7MTD - chains A and C of the 3 polymer chains in the assembly; structure by electron microscopy, 3.50 A resolution.

# Chain A (and C)
Protein: Spike glycoprotein
Source organism: Severe acute respiratory syndrome coronavirus 2
Notes: chain C of this document is another copy of the same molecule, construct and numbering; everything in this record applies to it too
Reference sequence: P0DTC2 (SPIKE_SARS2); residues 14-1211 here = UniProt positions 14-1211
Amino-acid sequence (1281 residues; each row starts with the number of its first residue; numbers below 1 keep their minus sign (Met-18 is residue -18)):
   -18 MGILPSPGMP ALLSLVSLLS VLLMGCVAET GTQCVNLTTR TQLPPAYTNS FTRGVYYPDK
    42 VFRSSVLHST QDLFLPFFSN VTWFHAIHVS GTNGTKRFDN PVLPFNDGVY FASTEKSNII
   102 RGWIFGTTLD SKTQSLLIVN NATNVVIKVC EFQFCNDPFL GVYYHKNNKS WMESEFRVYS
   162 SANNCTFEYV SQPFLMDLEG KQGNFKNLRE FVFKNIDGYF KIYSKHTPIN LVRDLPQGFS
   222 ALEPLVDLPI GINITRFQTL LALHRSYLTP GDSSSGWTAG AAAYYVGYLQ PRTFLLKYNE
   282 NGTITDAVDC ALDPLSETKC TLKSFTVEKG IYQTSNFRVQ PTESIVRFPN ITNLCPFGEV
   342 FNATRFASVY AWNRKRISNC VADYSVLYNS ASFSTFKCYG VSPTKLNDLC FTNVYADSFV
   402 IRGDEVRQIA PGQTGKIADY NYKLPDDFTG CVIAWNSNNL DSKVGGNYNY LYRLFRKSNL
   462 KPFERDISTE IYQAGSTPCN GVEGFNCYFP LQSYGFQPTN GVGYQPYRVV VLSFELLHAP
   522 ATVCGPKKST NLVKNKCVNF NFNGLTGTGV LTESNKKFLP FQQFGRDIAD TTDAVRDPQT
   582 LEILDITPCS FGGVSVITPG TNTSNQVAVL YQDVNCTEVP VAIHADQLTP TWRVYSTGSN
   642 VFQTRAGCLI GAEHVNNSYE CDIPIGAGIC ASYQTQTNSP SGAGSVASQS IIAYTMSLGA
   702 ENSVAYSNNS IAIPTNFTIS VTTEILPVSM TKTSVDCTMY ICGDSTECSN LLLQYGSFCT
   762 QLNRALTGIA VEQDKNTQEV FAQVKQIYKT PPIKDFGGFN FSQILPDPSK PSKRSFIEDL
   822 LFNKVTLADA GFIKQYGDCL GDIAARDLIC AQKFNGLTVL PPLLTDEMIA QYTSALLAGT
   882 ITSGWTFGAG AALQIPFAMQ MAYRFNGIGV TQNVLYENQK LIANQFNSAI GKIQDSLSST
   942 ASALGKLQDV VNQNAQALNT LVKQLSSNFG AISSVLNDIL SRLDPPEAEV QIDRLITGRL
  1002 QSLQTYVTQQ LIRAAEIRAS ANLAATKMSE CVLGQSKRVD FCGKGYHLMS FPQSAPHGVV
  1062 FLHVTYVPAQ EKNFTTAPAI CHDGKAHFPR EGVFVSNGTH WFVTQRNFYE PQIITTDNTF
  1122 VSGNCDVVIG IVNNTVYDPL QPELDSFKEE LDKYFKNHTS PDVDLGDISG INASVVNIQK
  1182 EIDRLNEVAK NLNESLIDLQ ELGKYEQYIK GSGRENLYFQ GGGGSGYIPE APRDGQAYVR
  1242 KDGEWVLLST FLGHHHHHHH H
Not modelled in the structure: -18 to 26, 67-80, 96-97, 109-114, 122-125, 131-166, 173-188, 210-215, 243-263, 268-269, 330-379, 399-417, 434-509, 518-523, 621-632, 676-689, 828-854, 1144-1262 (chain C: -18 to 26, 66-80, 96-101, 110-114, 122-125, 131-163, 172-187, 210-215, 242-263, 331-376, 401-520, 622-640, 676-689, 828-853, 940-942, 1145-1262)
Sequence notes: expression tag (-18 to 13, 1212-1262); conflict Ser682 (Arg in P0DTC2), Gly683 (Arg in P0DTC2), Gly685 (Arg in P0DTC2), Pro986 (Lys in P0DTC2), Pro987 (Val in P0DTC2)
UniProt features mapped onto this chain:
  - region: Asn280 to Cys301 (Putative superantigen), Arg403 to Asp405 (Integrin-binding motif), Asn448 to Phe456 (Immunodominant HLA epitope recognized by the CD8+), Pro681, Ala684 (Putative superantigen), Ser816 to Tyr837 (Fusion peptide 1), Lys835 to Phe855 (Fusion peptide 2), Asp1163 to Glu1202 (Heptad repeat 2)
  - site: Arg815, Ser816 (Cleavage)
  - glycosylation: Asn17 (N-linked (GlcNAc...) (complex) asparagine), Asn61 (N-linked (GlcNAc...) (hybrid) asparagine), Asn74 (N-linked (GlcNAc...) (complex) asparagine), Asn122 (N-linked (GlcNAc...) (hybrid) asparagine), Asn149 (N-linked (GlcNAc...) (complex) asparagine), Asn165 (N-linked (GlcNAc...) (complex) asparagine), Asn234 (N-linked (GlcNAc...) (high mannose) asparagine), Asn282 (N-linked (GlcNAc...) (complex) asparagine), Thr323 (O-linked (GalNAc) threonine), Ser325 (O-linked (HexNAc...) serine), Asn331 (N-linked (GlcNAc...) (complex) asparagine), Asn343 (N-linked (GlcNAc...) (complex) asparagine), Asn603 (N-linked (GlcNAc...) (hybrid) asparagine), Asn616 (N-linked (GlcNAc...) (complex) asparagine), Asn657 (N-linked (GlcNAc...) (complex) asparagine), Thr676 (O-linked (GlcNAc...) threonine), Thr678 (O-linked (GlcNAc...) threonine), Asn709 (N-linked (GlcNAc...) (high mannose) asparagine), Asn717 (N-linked (GlcNAc...) (hybrid) asparagine), Asn801 (N-linked (GlcNAc...) (hybrid) asparagine) and 6 more in UniProt
Disulfide bonds: Cys291-Cys301, Cys391-Cys525, Cys538-Cys590, Cys617-Cys649, Cys662-Cys671, Cys738-Cys760, Cys743-Cys749, Cys1032-Cys1043, Cys1082-Cys1126
Covalent attachments: N-acetylglucosamine (NAG) linked to Asn282, Asn616, Asn657, Asn709, Asn717, Asn801, Asn1074, Asn1098, Asn1134

# Chain A / chain C interface
Contacting residue pairs (111):
  Lys41(A) with Phe562(C); Gln563(C); Gln564(C), hydrogen bond (backbone-backbone)
  Val42(A) with Phe565(C), hydrophobic; Arg567(C)
  Phe43(A) with Lys558(C); Phe559(C), hydrophobic; Gln563(C); Phe565(C); Gly566(C); Arg567(C), hydrogen bond (backbone-backbone)
  Arg44(A) with Asp571(C), salt bridge
  Tyr200(A) with Asn394(C); Tyr396(C)
  Pro225(A) with Phe562(C)
  Asn282(A) with Lys558(C)
  Asp737(A) with Asn317(C)
  Met740(A) with Arg319(C), hydrogen bond; Phe592(C), hydrophobic
  Asp745(A) with Arg319(C)
  Gln755(A) with Ser968(C); Asn969(C); Phe970(C), hydrogen bond (backbone-backbone); Gly971(C)
  Tyr756(A) with Gln965(C); Phe970(C); Arg995(C)
  Gly757(A) with Gln965(C); Ser968(C)
  Ser758(A) with Gln965(C)
  Gln762(A) with Thr1006(C)
  Lys786(A) with Gly700(C)
  Gln787(A) with Ala701(C); Glu702(C); Asn703(C)
  Ile788(A) with Ala701(C), hydrogen bond (backbone-backbone); Glu702(C); Asn703(C), hydrogen bond (backbone-backbone)
  Tyr789(A) with Asn703(C); Val705(C), hydrophobic
  Lys790(A) with Glu702(C); Asn703(C), hydrogen bond (backbone-backbone); Ser704(C)
  Pro792(A) with Tyr707(C), hydrophobic
  Asp796(A) with Tyr707(C), hydrogen bond (backbone-side chain); Asn709(C)
  Phe797(A) with Tyr707(C)
  Gly857(A) with Phe592(C)
  Thr859(A) with Asp614(C), hydrogen bond
  Pro862(A) with Ala647(C), hydrophobic
  Pro863(A) with Ala668(C), hydrogen bond (backbone-backbone)
  Leu864(A) with Pro665(C), hydrophobic; Ala668(C); Gly669(C), hydrogen bond (backbone-backbone)
  Thr866(A) with Ala668(C)
  Met869(A) with Gly669(C); Met697(C); Leu699(C)
  Gln872(A) with Leu699(C)
  Tyr873(A) with Leu699(C)
  Thr883(A) with Val705(C)
  Trp886(A) with Tyr1047(C)
  Gly889(A) with Asp1041(C)
  Ala890(A) with Tyr1047(C), hydrophobic; Val1068(C)
  Leu894(A) with Ala713(C); Pro715(C); Glu1072(C)
  Gln895(A) with Val705(C); Ala706(C); Ser711(C), hydrogen bond; Ile712(C); Ala713(C); Asn1074(C), hydrogen bond
  Ile896(A) with Tyr707(C)
  Pro897(A) with Asn709(C); Ser711(C)
  Phe898(A) with Tyr707(C)
  Met900(A) with Thr1077(C)
  Tyr904(A) with Gly1093(C); Val1094(C); Arg1107(C)
  Gln913(A) with Phe1089(C); Pro1090(C)
  Asn914(A) with Ser1123(C), hydrogen bond
  Tyr917(A) with Pro1079(C), hydrophobic; Phe1089(C), hydrophobic; Val1128(C); Val1129(C)
  Glu918(A) with Ser1123(C); Gly1124(C); Val1128(C)
  Gln920(A) with Ile1130(C)
  Val963(A) with Ala570(C), hydrophobic
  Asn978(A) with Thr547(C)
  Ser982(A) with Lys386(C)
  Arg983(A) with Gly381(C); Val382(C); Ser383(C), hydrogen bond (backbone-backbone)
  Leu984(A) with Gly381(C); Ser383(C); Lys386(C)
  Asp985(A) with Ser383(C), hydrogen bond
  Leu1012(A) with Gln1010(C)
  Arg1019(A) with Glu1017(C), salt bridge
  Ser1030(A) with Val1040(C)
  Glu1031(A) with Arg1039(C), salt bridge; Val1040(C)
  Leu1034(A) with Val1040(C); Asp1041(C)
  Arg1039(A) with Arg1039(C)
Other interface residues (no listed pair), chain A (84 interface residues in all): Tyr38, Asp40, Val47, Glu224, Gly283, Thr284, Phe759, Arg765, Thr768, Phe855, Val860, Leu861, Leu865, Ser884, Gly891, Ala892, Ala893, Leu981, Asp994, Gln1005, Thr1009, Thr1027, Gly1035, Glu1111
Other interface residues (no listed pair), chain C (88 interface residues in all): Gln314, Leu390, Leu560, Asp568, Ile569, Gln613, Ile666, Gly667, Thr696, Asn710, Gln957, Thr961, Gln1002, Ser1003, Thr1009, Ile1013, Lys1045, Gly1046, Ala1078, Phe1121

# In short
Chain A and chain C form an interface of 84 and 88 residues respectively; the contacts include 16 hydrogen
bonds and 3 salt bridges. Polar contacts include Arg44(A)-Asp571(C), Arg1019(A)-Glu1017(C) and
Glu1031(A)-Arg1039(C).
Both chains are Spike glycoprotein (Severe acute respiratory syndrome coronavirus 2). Entry 7MTD (Structure of
aged SARS-CoV-2 S2P spike at pH 7.4) was determined by electron microscopy together with 7MTC and 7MTE from
the same study.
